8EVG - chains E and I of the 12 polymer chains in the assembly; structure by electron microscopy, 2.75 A resolution.

Chain E:
Name: Histone H3.1
Source organism: Homo sapiens
Reference sequence: P68431 (H31_HUMAN); residues 0-135 here correspond to UniProt positions 1-136 (UniProt number = residue number + 1)
Chain sequence (136 residues; numbered 0 to 135; the number before each row is that of its first residue; numbering starts at 0):
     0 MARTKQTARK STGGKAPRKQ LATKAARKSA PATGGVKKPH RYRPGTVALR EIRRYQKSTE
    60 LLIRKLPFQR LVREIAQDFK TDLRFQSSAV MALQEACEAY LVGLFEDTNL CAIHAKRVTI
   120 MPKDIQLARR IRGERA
Unresolved in the structure: 0-37, 134-135
Swiss-Prot annotation at these positions:
  - modified residue: Arg2 (Asymmetric dimethylarginine), Thr3 (Phosphothreonine), Lys4 (Allysine), Gln5 (5-glutamyl dopamine), Thr6 (Phosphothreonine), Arg8 (Citrulline), Lys9 (N6,N6,N6-trimethyllysine), Ser10 (ADP-ribosylserine), Thr11 (Phosphothreonine), Lys14 (N6-(2-hydroxyisobutyryl)lysine), Arg17 (Asymmetric dimethylarginine), Lys18 (N6-(2-hydroxyisobutyryl)lysine), Lys23 (N6-(2-hydroxyisobutyryl)lysine), Arg26 (Citrulline), Lys27 (N6,N6,N6-trimethyllysine), Ser28 (ADP-ribosylserine), Lys36 (N6,N6,N6-trimethyllysine), Lys37 (N6-methyllysine), Tyr41 (Phosphotyrosine), Lys56 (N6,N6,N6-trimethyllysine) and 8 more in UniProt
  - lipidation: Lys18 (N6-decanoyllysine)

Chain I:
Molecule: 162-nt DNA strand
Sequence (162 nucleotides; numbered 1 to 162; the number before each row is that of its first residue):
     1 TAGGTGCAGG GCCTCTCGGC TGCTGATCTT CAGCTGGTTG CTGAGAGTTG CAGCATTGCT
    61 GAGTCTTAGC AATGGATACT TCCCGATTCC CCTCACAAAA ATAGGTCAGT CTGTCTGGCT
   121 AGTTCTGTAC TTGCAGACAC AGGGCATGTG GGGTTCCTAT TT
Unresolved in the structure: 1-5, 153-162

Chain E / chain I interface:
Contacting residue pairs (21):
  Arg40(E) with DT88(I), hydrogen bond to the base; DC89(I), sugar contact
  Tyr41(E) with DC12(I), sugar contact; DC13(I), sugar contact; DC89(I), phosphate contact
  Gly44(E) with DT88(I), hydrogen bond to the phosphate
  Val46(E) with DT88(I), phosphate contact; DC89(I), phosphate contact
  Ala47(E) with DT88(I), phosphate contact
  Arg49(E) with DC13(I), phosphate contact
  Lys56(E) with DC15(I), salt bridge to the phosphate
  Arg63(E) with DC96(I), phosphate contact; DA97(I), salt bridge to the phosphate
  Lys64(E) with DA97(I), hydrogen bond to the phosphate; DA98(I), salt bridge to the phosphate
  Leu65(E) with DC96(I), sugar contact; DA97(I), hydrogen bond to the phosphate
  Pro66(E) with DC96(I), phosphate contact
  Arg69(E) with DC96(I), salt bridge to the phosphate
  Arg83(E) with DG105(I), sugar contact; DT106(I), sugar contact
Also at the interface, not in a pair above, chain E (18 interface residues in all): His39, Arg42, Pro43, Thr45, Thr118
Also at the interface, not in a pair above, chain I (13 interface residues in all): DG10, DT14, DA86

In short:
Chain E and chain I form an interface of 18 and 13 residues respectively, with 4 hydrogen bonds and 4 salt
bridges. Polar contacts include Arg40(E)-DT88(I), Gly44(E)-DT88(I) and Lys64(E)-DA97(I).
Chain E is Histone H3.1 (Homo sapiens) and chain I is a 162-nt DNA strand; the structure, 162bp CX3CR1
nucleosome (further classified with better nucleosome end), was determined by electron microscopy.
